PDB entry 7VBC | electron microscopy, 3.01 A resolution | chains A and H of the 16 polymer chains in the assembly

# Chain A
Molecule: DNA-directed RNA polymerase I subunit RPA1
From: Homo sapiens
Notes: EC 2.7.7.6
UniProtKB: O95602 (RPA1_HUMAN); residue numbers follow UniProt; this construct covers 1-1719
Chain sequence (1719 residues; each row starts with the number of its first residue):
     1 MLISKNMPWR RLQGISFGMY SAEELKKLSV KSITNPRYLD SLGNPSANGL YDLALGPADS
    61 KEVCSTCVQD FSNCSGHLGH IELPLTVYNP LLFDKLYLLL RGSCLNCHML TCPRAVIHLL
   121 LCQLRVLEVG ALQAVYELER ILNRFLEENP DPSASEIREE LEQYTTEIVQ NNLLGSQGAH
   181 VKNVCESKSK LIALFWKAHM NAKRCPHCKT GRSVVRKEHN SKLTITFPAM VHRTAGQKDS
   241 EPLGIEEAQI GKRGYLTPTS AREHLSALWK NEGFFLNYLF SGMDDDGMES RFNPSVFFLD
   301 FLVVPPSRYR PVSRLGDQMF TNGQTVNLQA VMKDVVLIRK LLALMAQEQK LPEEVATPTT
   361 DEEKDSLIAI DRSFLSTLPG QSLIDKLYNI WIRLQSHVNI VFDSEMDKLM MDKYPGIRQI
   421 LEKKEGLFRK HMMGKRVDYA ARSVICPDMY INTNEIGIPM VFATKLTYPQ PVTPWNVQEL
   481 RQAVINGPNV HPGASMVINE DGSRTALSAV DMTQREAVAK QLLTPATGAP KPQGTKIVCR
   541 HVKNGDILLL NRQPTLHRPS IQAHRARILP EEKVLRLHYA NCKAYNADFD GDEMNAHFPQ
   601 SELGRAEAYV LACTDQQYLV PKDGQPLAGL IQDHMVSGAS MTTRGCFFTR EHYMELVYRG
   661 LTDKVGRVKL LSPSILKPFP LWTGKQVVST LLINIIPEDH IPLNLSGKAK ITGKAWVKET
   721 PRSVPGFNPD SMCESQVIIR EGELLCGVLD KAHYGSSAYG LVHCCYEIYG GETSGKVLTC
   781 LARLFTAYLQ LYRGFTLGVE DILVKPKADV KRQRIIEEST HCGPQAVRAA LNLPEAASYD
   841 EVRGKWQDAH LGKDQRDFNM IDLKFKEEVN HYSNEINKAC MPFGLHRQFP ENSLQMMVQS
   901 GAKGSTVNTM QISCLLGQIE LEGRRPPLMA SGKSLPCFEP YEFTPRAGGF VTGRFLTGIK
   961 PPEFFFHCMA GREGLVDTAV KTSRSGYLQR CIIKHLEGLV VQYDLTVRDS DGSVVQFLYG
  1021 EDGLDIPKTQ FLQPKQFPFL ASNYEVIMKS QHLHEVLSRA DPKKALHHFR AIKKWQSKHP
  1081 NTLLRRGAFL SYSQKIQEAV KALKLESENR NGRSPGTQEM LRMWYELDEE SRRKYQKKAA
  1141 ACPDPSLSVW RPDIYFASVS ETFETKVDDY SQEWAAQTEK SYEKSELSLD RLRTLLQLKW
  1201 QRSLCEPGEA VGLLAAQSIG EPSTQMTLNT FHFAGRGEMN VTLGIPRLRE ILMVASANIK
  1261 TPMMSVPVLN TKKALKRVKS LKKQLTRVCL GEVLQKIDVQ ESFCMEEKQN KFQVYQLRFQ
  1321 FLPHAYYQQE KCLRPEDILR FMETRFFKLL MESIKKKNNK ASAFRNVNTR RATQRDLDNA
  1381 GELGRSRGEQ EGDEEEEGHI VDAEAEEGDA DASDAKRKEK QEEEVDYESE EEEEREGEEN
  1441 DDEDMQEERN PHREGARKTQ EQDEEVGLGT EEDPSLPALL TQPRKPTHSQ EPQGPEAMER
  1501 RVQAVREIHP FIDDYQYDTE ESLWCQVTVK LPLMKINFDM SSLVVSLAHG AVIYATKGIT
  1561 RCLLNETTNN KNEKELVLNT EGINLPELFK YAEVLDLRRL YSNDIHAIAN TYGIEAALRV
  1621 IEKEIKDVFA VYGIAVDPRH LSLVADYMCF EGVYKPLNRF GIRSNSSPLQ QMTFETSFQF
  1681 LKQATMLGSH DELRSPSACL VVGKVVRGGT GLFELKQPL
Unresolved in the structure: 1-5, 146-152, 228-252, 282-290, 349-380, 525-532, 1227-1238, 1302-1312, 1363-1495
Ion coordination: Zn2+ site 1: Cys64, Cys74, His77; Zn2+ site 2 near Cys104 (its only coordinating residue here); Mg2+: Asp590 (shared with 1 residue of chain R)
UniProt features mapped onto this chain:
  - region: Asp403 to Gly416 (Rudder)
  - binding site (Zn(2+)): Cys64, Cys67, Cys74, His77, Cys104, Cys107, Cys205, Cys208
  - binding site (DNA): Lys424, Arg429, Arg436, Arg1249
  - binding site (RNA): Arg552, Asp592
  - binding site (Mg(2+)): Asp588, Asp590, Asp592
  - site (NTP recognition and base pairing): Pro554, Gly798
  - modified residue (Phosphoserine): Ser240, Ser1386
  - natural variant: Asp59 (D59V: In AFDCIN; uncertain significance), Arg393 (R393H: In AFDCIN; uncertain significance), Arg481 (R481K: In AFDCIN; uncertain significance), Met496 (M496I: In AFDCIN), Glu593 (E593Q: In AFDCIN), Thr642 (T642N: In HLD27), Ser934 (S934L: In HLD27; uncertain significance), Val1241 (V1241I: In AFDCIN), Val1299 (V1299F: In AFDCIN; uncertain significance), Glu1330 (deletion: In AFDCIN), Cys1562 (C1562F: In AFDCIN), Val1631 (V1631M: In AFDCIN; uncertain significance), 1 further natural variant entry in UniProt
Reported in the primary citation:
  - disease-associated variants - E593Q: decreased catalytic activity (citing earlier work)

# Chain H
Molecule: DNA-directed RNA polymerases I, II, and III subunit RPABC3
From: Homo sapiens
UniProtKB: P52434 (RPAB3_HUMAN); numbering as in UniProt (aligned over 1-150)
Chain sequence (150 residues; row label = number of the first residue in the row):
     1 MAGILFEDIF DVKDIDPEGK KFDRVSRLHC ESESFKMDLI LDVNIQIYPV DLGDKFRLVI
    61 ASTLYEDGTL DDGEYNPTDD RPSRADQFEY VMYGKVYRIE GDETSTEAAT RLSAYVSYGG
   121 LLMRLQGDAN NLHGFEVDSR VYLLMKKLAF
Unresolved in the structure: 1-2, 149-150
UniProt features mapped onto this chain:
  - region: Asp16 to Ile40 (Non-specific ssDNA binding)
  - modified residue: Ala2 (N-acetylalanine)

# Chain A / chain H interface
Pairs across the interface (80):
  Arg644(A) - Phe22(H)
  Arg644(A) - Val25(H)
  Arg644(A) - Arg27(H)
  Arg644(A) - Asp42(H)  salt bridge
  Arg644(A) - Gly120(H)  hydrogen bond (side chain-backbone)
  Arg644(A) - Leu121(H)
  Arg644(A) - Leu122(H)
  Gly645(A) - Arg24(H)  hydrogen bond (backbone-side chain)
  Gly645(A) - Val25(H)
  Cys646(A) - Arg24(H)
  Phe647(A) - Val25(H)  hydrophobic
  Phe647(A) - Asn44(H)
  Phe647(A) - Leu121(H)  hydrophobic
  Ser672(A) - Tyr93(H)
  Pro673(A) - Tyr75(H)  hydrophobic
  Pro673(A) - Tyr93(H)
  Ser674(A) - Met92(H)
  Ser674(A) - Tyr93(H)  hydrogen bond (backbone-backbone)
  Ser674(A) - Tyr118(H)
  Ile675(A) - Asn44(H)
  Ile675(A) - Tyr90(H)
  Ile675(A) - Val91(H)
  Leu676(A) - Arg84(H)
  Leu676(A) - Val91(H)  hydrogen bond (backbone-backbone)
  Leu676(A) - Tyr93(H)  hydrophobic
  Lys677(A) - Asp86(H)
  Lys677(A) - Phe88(H)
  Lys677(A) - Glu89(H)
  Lys677(A) - Tyr90(H)
  Lys677(A) - Val91(H)  hydrogen bond (backbone-backbone)
  Pro678(A) - Ile47(H)  hydrophobic
  Pro678(A) - Glu89(H)
  Pro678(A) - Tyr90(H)  hydrophobic
  Phe679(A) - Ile47(H)  hydrophobic
  Pro680(A) - Tyr75(H)
  Leu681(A) - Asn44(H)
  Leu681(A) - Ile47(H)  hydrophobic
  Thr683(A) - Tyr118(H)
  Thr683(A) - Gly119(H)
  Thr683(A) - Gly120(H)
  Lys685(A) - Gly119(H)
  Lys685(A) - Gly120(H)
  Gln686(A) - Gly119(H)
  Gly713(A) - Lys20(H)
  Trp716(A) - Lys20(H)
  Trp716(A) - Lys21(H)
  Trp716(A) - Phe22(H)  hydrophobic
  Lys718(A) - Gly19(H)
  Glu719(A) - Lys21(H)  salt bridge
  Pro721(A) - Glu18(H)
  Arg722(A) - Pro17(H)  hydrogen bond (backbone-backbone)
  Val724(A) - Pro17(H)  hydrophobic
  Val724(A) - His29(H)
  Phe727(A) - Glu18(H)
  Phe727(A) - His29(H)
  Phe727(A) - Ile40(H)  hydrophobic
  Ser731(A) - Arg98(H)
  Met732(A) - Arg27(H)  hydrogen bond (backbone-side chain)
  Met732(A) - Ile40(H)  hydrophobic
  Met732(A) - Tyr115(H)  hydrophobic
  Met732(A) - Leu122(H)  hydrophobic
  Cys733(A) - Lys20(H)
  Glu734(A) - Phe22(H)
  Ile738(A) - Tyr97(H)  hydrophobic
  Ile738(A) - Arg98(H)
  Arg740(A) - Lys95(H)
  Arg740(A) - Asp138(H)
  Glu741(A) - Asp138(H)
  Glu743(A) - Lys95(H)
  Glu743(A) - Arg140(H)  salt bridge
  Leu744(A) - Gly119(H)
  Leu745(A) - Lys95(H)
  Leu745(A) - Tyr97(H)  hydrophobic
  Leu745(A) - Ser117(H)
  Leu745(A) - Leu122(H)
  Cys746(A) - Leu122(H)  hydrophobic
  Tyr1182(A) - Ile99(H)
  Tyr1182(A) - Gly101(H)
  Tyr1182(A) - Leu112(H)
  Glu1183(A) - Val137(H)
Other interface residues (no listed pair), chain A (43 interface residues in all): Thr643, Arg650, Val717, Gly726, Pro729
Other interface residues (no listed pair), chain H (45 interface residues in all): Leu64, Pro77, Glu100, Met123, Arg124, Tyr142

# Overview
Chain A and chain H form an interface of 43 and 45 residues respectively, with 7 hydrogen bonds and 3 salt
bridges. Among the polar pairs are Arg644(A)-Asp42(H), Glu719(A)-Lys21(H) and Glu743(A)-Arg140(H). From the
paper: E593Q of chain A reduces catalytic activity.
Chain A is DNA-directed RNA polymerase I subunit RPA1 and chain H is DNA-directed RNA polymerases I, II, and
III subunit RPABC3, both from Homo sapiens; the structure, Back track state of human RNA Polymerase I
Elongation Complex, was determined by electron microscopy together with 7VBB and 7VBA from the same study.
